3L6X - chains A and B; structure by X-ray diffraction, 2.40 A resolution.

Chain A:
Name: Catenin delta-1
From: Homo sapiens
Notes: fragment: p120 catenin isoform 4A; engineered mutation(s): deletion, residues 613-643
Reference sequence: O60716 (CTND1_HUMAN); aligned to UniProt positions 324-900 over residues 324-931 (the alignment contains insertions or deletions, so no single offset holds)
Amino-acid sequence (584 residues; row label = number of the first residue in the row; note: 31 numbers in that range are skipped by the numbering (no residue carries them; nothing is unmodelled there)):
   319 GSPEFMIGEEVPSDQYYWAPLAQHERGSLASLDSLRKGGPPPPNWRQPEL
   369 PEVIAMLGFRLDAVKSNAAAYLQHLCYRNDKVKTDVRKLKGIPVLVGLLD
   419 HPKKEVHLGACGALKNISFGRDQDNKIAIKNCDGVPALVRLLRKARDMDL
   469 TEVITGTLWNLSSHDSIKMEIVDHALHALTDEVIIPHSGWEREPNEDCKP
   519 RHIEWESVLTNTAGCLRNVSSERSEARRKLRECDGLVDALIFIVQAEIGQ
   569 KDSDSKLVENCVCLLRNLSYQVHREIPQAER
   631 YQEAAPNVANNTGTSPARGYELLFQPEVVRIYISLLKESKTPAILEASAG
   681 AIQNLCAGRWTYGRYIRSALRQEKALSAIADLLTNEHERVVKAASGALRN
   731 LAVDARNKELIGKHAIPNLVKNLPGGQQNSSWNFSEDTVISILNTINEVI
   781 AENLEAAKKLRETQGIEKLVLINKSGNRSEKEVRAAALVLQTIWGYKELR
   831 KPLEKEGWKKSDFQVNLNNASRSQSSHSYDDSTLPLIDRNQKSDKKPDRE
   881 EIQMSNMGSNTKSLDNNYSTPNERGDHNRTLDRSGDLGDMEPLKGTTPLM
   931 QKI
Disordered / not traced: 319-357, 510-519, 631-644, 847-933
Construct notes: expression tag (319-323)
What the authors report for this chain:
  - mutagenesis - W363A: unchanged binding to E-cadherin (chain B)
  - self-association interface (contacts with another copy of this molecule): Trp-363
  - mutagenesis - K401M, N478A: abolished localization to E-cadherin
  - mutagenesis - K444M, W477A: unchanged localization to E-cadherin

Chain B:
Name: E-cadherin
Notes: fragment: E-cadherin juxtamembrane domain core region
Amino-acid sequence (18 residues; row label = number of the first residue in the row):
   758 DEEGGGEEDQDFDLSQLH

Interface between chain A and chain B:
Residue-residue contacts (55):
  Asn-362(A) / Ser-772(B)
  Trp-363(A) / Leu-771(B)
  Trp-363(A) / Ser-772(B)
  Arg-364(A) / Leu-771(B)
  Pro-366(A) / Leu-771(B)
  Met-374(A) / Leu-774(B)
  Met-374(A) / His-775(B)
  Phe-377(A) / His-775(B)
  Asn-385(A) / Phe-769(B)
  Asn-385(A) / Asp-770(B)  hydrogen bond (side chain-backbone)
  Asn-385(A) / Gln-773(B)
  Asn-385(A) / Leu-774(B)
  Ala-386(A) / Leu-774(B)
  Ala-388(A) / Gln-767(B)
  Ala-388(A) / Asp-768(B)
  Tyr-389(A) / Phe-769(B)  hydrophobic
  Tyr-389(A) / Leu-774(B)  hydrophobic
  Gln-391(A) / Glu-765(B)
  Gln-391(A) / Asp-766(B)
  Gln-391(A) / Gln-767(B)  hydrogen bond
  His-392(A) / Asp-766(B)  salt bridge
  His-392(A) / Gln-767(B)
  His-392(A) / Phe-769(B)
  Tyr-395(A) / Glu-764(B)
  Tyr-395(A) / Glu-765(B)
  Tyr-395(A) / Asp-766(B)
  Arg-396(A) / Glu-764(B)  hydrogen bond (backbone-side chain)
  Lys-401(A) / Glu-764(B)  salt bridge
  Lys-433(A) / Gly-762(B)
  Lys-433(A) / Gly-763(B)
  Lys-433(A) / Glu-765(B)  salt bridge
  Asn-434(A) / Glu-764(B)
  Asn-434(A) / Glu-765(B)  hydrogen bond (side chain-backbone)
  Ser-436(A) / Glu-760(B)
  Phe-437(A) / Glu-760(B)
  Phe-437(A) / Gly-763(B)
  Phe-437(A) / Glu-764(B)
  Gly-438(A) / Glu-760(B)  hydrogen bond (backbone-side chain)
  Gln-441(A) / Glu-760(B)  hydrogen bond
  Lys-444(A) / Glu-760(B)  salt bridge
  Gly-474(A) / Gly-762(B)
  Trp-477(A) / Glu-759(B)
  Trp-477(A) / Gly-761(B)
  Trp-477(A) / Gly-762(B)
  Asn-478(A) / Glu-760(B)
  Asn-478(A) / Gly-761(B)
  Asn-478(A) / Gly-762(B)  hydrogen bond (side chain-backbone)
  Asn-478(A) / Gly-763(B)  hydrogen bond (side chain-backbone)
  Ser-481(A) / Asp-758(B)
  Ser-481(A) / Glu-759(B)
  Ser-481(A) / Glu-760(B)
  Lys-486(A) / Asp-758(B)  salt bridge
  Asn-536(A) / Asp-758(B)
  Asn-536(A) / Glu-759(B)  hydrogen bond (side chain-backbone)
  Lys-574(A) / Glu-759(B)  salt bridge
Also at the interface, not in a pair above, chain A (35 interface residues in all): Gln-365, Ala-381, Val-382, Cys-394, Ser-480, Ser-539
The authors on this interface:
  - residue pairs: Pro-366(A)/Leu-774(B) (hydrophobic contact), Met-374(A)/Leu-774(B) (hydrophobic contact), Val-382(A)/Leu-774(B) (hydrophobic contact), Ala-386(A)/Leu-774(B) (hydrophobic contact), Tyr-389(A)/Leu-774(B) (hydrophobic contact)
  - interface residues, chain A: Lys-401(A), Lys-433(A), Asn-434(A), Phe-437(A), Lys-444(A), Trp-477(A), Asn-478(A), Lys-486(A), Asn-536(A), Lys-574(A)
  - hot spots on chain A (mutagenesis) - W477A: decreased binding to E-cadherin (chain B)
  - hot spots on chain A (mutagenesis) - K401M, K444M, N478A: abolished binding to E-cadherin (chain B)
  - interface residues, chain B: Asp-758(B), Glu-759(B), Glu-760(B), Gly-761(B), Gly-762(B), Gly-763(B), Glu-764(B), Glu-765(B), Leu-774(B)

Overview:
Chain A and chain B form an interface of 35 and 18 residues respectively, with 9 hydrogen bonds and 6 salt
bridges. Polar contacts include His-392(A)/Asp-766(B), Lys-401(A)/Glu-764(B) and Lys-433(A)/Glu-765(B). The
paper describes hydrophobic contacts between Pro-366(A) and Leu-774(B), Met-374(A) and Leu-774(B) and
Val-382(A) and Leu-774(B) among others. From the paper: K401M, K444M and N478A of chain A abolish binding to
E-cadherin (chain B); interface residues Lys-401(A), Lys-433(A) and Asp-758(B) among others; 5 substitutions
were tested in all.
Chain A is Catenin delta-1 (Homo sapiens) and chain B is E-cadherin; the structure, Crystal structure of p120
catenin in complex with E-cadherin, was determined by X-ray diffraction together with 3L6Y from the same
study.
